Entry 8SUW (electron microscopy, 3.15 A resolution); this record covers chains N and O of the 16 polymer chains in the assembly.

== Chain N (and O) ==
Molecule: Nucleoside triphosphate hydrolase
From: Escherichia coli
Notes: chain O of this document is another copy of the same molecule, construct and numbering; everything in this record applies to it too
Reference sequence: A0A822U1Y5 (A0A822U1Y5_ECOLX); numbering as in UniProt (aligned over 1-610)
Amino-acid sequence (610 residues; row label = number of the first residue in the row):
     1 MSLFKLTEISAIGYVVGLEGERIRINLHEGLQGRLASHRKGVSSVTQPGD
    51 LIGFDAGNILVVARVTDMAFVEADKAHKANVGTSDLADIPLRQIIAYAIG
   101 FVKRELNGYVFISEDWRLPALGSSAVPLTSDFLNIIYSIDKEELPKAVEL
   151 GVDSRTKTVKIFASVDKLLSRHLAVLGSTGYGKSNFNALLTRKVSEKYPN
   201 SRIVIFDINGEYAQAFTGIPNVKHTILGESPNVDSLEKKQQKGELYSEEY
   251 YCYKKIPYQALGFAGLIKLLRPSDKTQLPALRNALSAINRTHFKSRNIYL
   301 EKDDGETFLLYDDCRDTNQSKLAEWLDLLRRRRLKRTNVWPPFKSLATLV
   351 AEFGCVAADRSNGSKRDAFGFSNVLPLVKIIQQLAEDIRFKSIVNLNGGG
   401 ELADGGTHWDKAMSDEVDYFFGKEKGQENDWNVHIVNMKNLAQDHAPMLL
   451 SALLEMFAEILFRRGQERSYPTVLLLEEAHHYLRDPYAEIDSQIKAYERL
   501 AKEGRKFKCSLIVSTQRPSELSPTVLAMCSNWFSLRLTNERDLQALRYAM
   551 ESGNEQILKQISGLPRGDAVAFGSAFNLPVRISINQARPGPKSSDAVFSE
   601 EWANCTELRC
Disordered / not traced: 1-2, 72-88, 485-494, 604-610 (chain O: 1-3, 73-88, 605-610)
Ligand contacts: ADP (adenosine-5'-diphosphate): Ser178, Thr179, Gly180, Tyr181, Gly182, Lys183, Ser184, Asn185, Arg566, Ala587, Gly590, Pro591

== Interface between chain N and chain O ==
Residue-residue contacts (76):
  Arg34(N) with Leu121(O)
  Gln47(N) with Trp116(O), hydrogen bond (side chain-backbone); Leu118(O)
  Asp67(N) with Leu18(O); Glu19(O); Gly20(O)
  Met68(N) with Gly17(O); Leu18(O), hydrogen bond (backbone-backbone)
  Ala69(N) with Val16(O)
  Phe70(N) with Val16(O), hydrogen bond (backbone-backbone)
  Arg155(N) with Trp116(O)
  Thr179(N) with Glu551(O)
  Tyr181(N) with Glu551(O); Ser552(O)
  Leu269(N) with Ser492(O); Lys495(O)
  Arg296(N) with Arg333(O)
  Asp312(N) with Arg282(O), salt bridge
  Asp313(N) with Pro279(O); Asn283(O); Arg330(O), salt bridge
  Cys314(N) with Pro279(O)
  Arg315(N) with Arg330(O)
  Asp316(N) with Val356(O); Ala358(O); Ser364(O)
  Thr317(N) with Asp327(O)
  Gln319(N) with Ala358(O)
  Lys365(N) with Ala357(O)
  Ala368(N) with Lys275(O)
  Phe371(N) with Pro279(O)
  Ser372(N) with Lys275(O)
  Leu375(N) with Pro272(O); Asp274(O); Lys275(O); Leu278(O)
  Val378(N) with Leu278(O), hydrophobic
  Lys379(N) with Leu278(O)
  Gln382(N) with Leu278(O); Arg282(O), hydrogen bond
  Gln383(N) with Ile267(O)
  Glu386(N) with Phe263(O); Ile267(O)
  Ile388(N) with Asp410(O); Glu459(O)
  Arg389(N) with Phe462(O); Arg499(O); Glu503(O), salt bridge
  Ser392(N) with Phe462(O)
  Lys439(N) with Lys502(O); Lys506(O), hydrogen bond (backbone-side chain)
  Asn440(N) with Lys506(O), hydrogen bond
  Leu441(N) with Lys502(O)
  Gln443(N) with Lys502(O)
  Asp444(N) with Ile494(O); Lys495(O); Glu498(O)
  His445(N) with Lys495(O)
  Arg517(N) with Tyr548(O), hydrogen bond (side chain-backbone); Met550(O), hydrogen bond (side chain-backbone)
  Thr538(N) with Glu551(O); Ser552(O); Gly553(O)
  Asn539(N) with Met550(O), hydrogen bond (side chain-backbone)
  Arg541(N) with Tyr548(O)
  Pro565(N) with Glu114(O)
  Asp595(N) with Ser170(O), hydrogen bond
  Phe598(N) with Leu169(O)
  Glu601(N) with Ser469(O); Pro471(O)
  Trp602(N) with Tyr198(O), hydrophobic; Asn200(O), hydrogen bond (side chain-backbone); Ser201(O); Tyr470(O), hydrogen bond; Pro471(O), hydrophobic
  Ala603(N) with Tyr198(O), hydrophobic
Also at the interface, not in a pair above, chain N (58 interface residues in all): Pro48, Thr66, Arg92, Gly180, Ile208, Ser364, Asp387, Glu520, Gly563, Arg581, Val597
Also at the interface, not in a pair above, chain O (60 interface residues in all): Val15, Asp115, Arg117, Ala120, Asp166, Val194, Arg331, Arg360, Gly363, Lys508, Arg547

== Summary ==
Chain N and chain O form an interface of 58 and 60 residues respectively; the contacts include 12 hydrogen
bonds and 3 salt bridges. Among the polar pairs are Asp312(N)-Arg282(O), Asp313(N)-Arg330(O) and
Arg389(N)-Glu503(O). Ligands of chain N: ADP.
Both chains are Nucleoside triphosphate hydrolase (Escherichia coli). Entry 8SUW (E. coli SIR2-HerA complex
(dodecamer SIR2 bound 4 protomers of HerA)) was determined by electron microscopy, deposited together with
8SU9, 8SUB, 8SXX, 8UAE and 8UAF.
